6QLE - chains Q and U of the 11 polymer chains in the assembly; structure by electron microscopy, 3.55 A resolution.

Chain Q:
Protein: Inner kinetochore subunit OKP1
Source organism: Saccharomyces cerevisiae
Reference sequence: P53298 (CENPQ_YEAST); the author numbering skips numbers that UniProt does not, so the offset changes along the chain: 160-187 = UniProt 161-188; 189-220 = UniProt 189-220; 228-406 = UniProt 228-406
Chain sequence (261 residues; each row starts with the number of its first residue; note: 27 numbers in that range are skipped by the numbering (no residue carries them; nothing is unmodelled there); a row labelled like 227A-227F holds insertion residues (227A, then the next letters in order); X marks 15 residues of unknown identity (built as UNK)):
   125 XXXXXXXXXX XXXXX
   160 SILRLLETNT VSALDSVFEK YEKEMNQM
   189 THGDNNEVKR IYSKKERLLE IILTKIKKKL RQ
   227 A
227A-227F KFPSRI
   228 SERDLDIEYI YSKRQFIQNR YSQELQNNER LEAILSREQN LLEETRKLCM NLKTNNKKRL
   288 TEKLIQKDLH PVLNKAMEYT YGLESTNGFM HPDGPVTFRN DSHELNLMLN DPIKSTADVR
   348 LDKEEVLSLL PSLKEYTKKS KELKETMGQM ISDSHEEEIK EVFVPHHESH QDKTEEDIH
Disordered / not traced: 227A-227F, 304-319, 392-406
Curated features (UniProtKB/Swiss-Prot):
  - region: Met317 to Ile340 (CTF19-MCM21 binding motif)

Chain U:
Protein: Inner kinetochore subunit AME1
Source organism: Saccharomyces cerevisiae
Reference sequence: P38313 (CENPU_YEAST); numbering as in UniProt (aligned over 166-324)
Chain sequence (186 residues; numbered 130 to 324; 9 numbers in that range are skipped by the numbering (no residue carries them; nothing is unmodelled there); the number before each row is that of its first residue; X marks 27 residues of unknown identity (built as UNK)):
   130 XXXXXXXXXX XXXXXXXXXX XXXXXXX
   166 FRKLLYKLDL RLFQTISDQM TRDLKDILDI NVSNNELCYQ LKQVLARKED LNQQIISVRN
   226 EIQELKAGKD WHDLQNEQAK LNDKVKLNKR LNDLTSTLLG KYEGDRKIMS QDSEDDSIRD
   286 DSNILDIAHF VDLMDPYNGL LKKINKINEN LSNELQPSL
Disordered / not traced: 130, 267-276, 322-324

Chain Q / chain U interface:
Contacting residue pairs - 80 pairs, chain Q then chain U:
  Ile199(Q) with Leu173(U), hydrophobic
  Leu206(Q) with Leu177(U), hydrophobic
  Leu207(Q) with Thr180(U); Ile181(U); Gln184(U)
  Ile210(Q) with Ile181(U), hydrophobic
  Leu211(Q) with Ile181(U); Gln184(U)
  Lys215(Q) with Ile192(U)
  Ile234(Q) with Asp188(U); Ile192(U), hydrophobic
  Ile237(Q) with Ile195(U), hydrophobic; Asn196(U); Asn199(U)
  Arg241(Q) with Ser198(U); Asn199(U)
  Ile244(Q) with Leu202(U), hydrophobic; Cys203(U), hydrophobic; Leu206(U)
  Tyr248(Q) with Gln205(U), hydrogen bond; Leu206(U); Val209(U), hydrophobic
  Glu251(Q) with Val209(U); Leu210(U); Lys213(U), salt bridge
  Asn254(Q) with Lys213(U)
  Asn255(Q) with Val209(U), hydrogen bond (side chain-backbone); Arg212(U); Lys213(U); Leu216(U)
  Leu258(Q) with Leu216(U), hydrophobic; Asn217(U); Ile220(U)
  Glu259(Q) with Arg212(U), salt bridge; Leu216(U)
  Ile261(Q) with Ile220(U), hydrophobic
  Leu262(Q) with Leu216(U), hydrophobic; Gln219(U); Ile220(U), hydrophobic
  Glu265(Q) with Val223(U); Arg224(U), salt bridge; Ile227(U)
  Gln266(Q) with Val223(U)
  Leu269(Q) with Ile227(U), hydrophobic
  Thr272(Q) with Leu230(U); Lys231(U)
  Leu275(Q) with Trp236(U), hydrophobic
  Cys276(Q) with Trp236(U), hydrophobic; Leu239(U), hydrophobic
  Leu279(Q) with Leu239(U), hydrophobic; Gln243(U)
  Asn283(Q) with Leu239(U), hydrogen bond (side chain-backbone); Gln243(U); Leu246(U)
  Arg286(Q) with Asn247(U), hydrogen bond
  Leu287(Q) with Leu246(U)
  Lys294(Q) with Asn253(U), hydrogen bond (backbone-side chain); Asn257(U), hydrogen bond (backbone-side chain)
  Asp295(Q) with Asn253(U)
  Pro298(Q) with Leu256(U), hydrophobic
  Val299(Q) with Leu252(U), hydrophobic; Leu256(U), hydrophobic
  Ala303(Q) with Lys249(U)
  Asn337(Q) with Arg284(U), hydrogen bond
  Asp338(Q) with Arg284(U), hydrogen bond (backbone-side chain)
  Ile340(Q) with Arg284(U)
  Leu348(Q) with Ile283(U), hydrophobic
  Lys350(Q) with Ile283(U)
  Tyr363(Q) with Asn288(U), hydrogen bond
  Thr364(Q) with Ser282(U), hydrogen bond
  Leu370(Q) with Ile292(U), hydrophobic
  Met374(Q) with Asp291(U); Ile292(U), hydrophobic; Phe295(U), hydrophobic
  Met377(Q) with Phe295(U), hydrophobic; Met299(U), hydrophobic
  Ile378(Q) with His294(U); Leu298(U), hydrophobic
  Glu383(Q) with Leu298(U)
  Ile386(Q) with Leu305(U), hydrophobic
Other interface residues (no listed pair), chain Q (64 interface residues in all): Lys179, Lys203, Ile214, Tyr238, Lys240, Arg247, Leu252, Leu268, Lys280, Glu289, Lys290, Lys302, Val353, Leu354, Leu360, Lys361, Lys371, Ser381
Other interface residues (no listed pair), chain U (56 interface residues in all): Leu170, Tyr171, Met185, Gln240, Val250, Asp281, Ser287

Summary:
The interface between chain Q and chain U involves 64 residues on one side and 56 on the other; the contacts
include 10 hydrogen bonds and 3 salt bridges. Polar pairs include Glu251(Q)-Lys213(U), Glu259(Q)-Arg212(U) and
Glu265(Q)-Arg224(U).
Here chain Q is Inner kinetochore subunit OKP1 and chain U is Inner kinetochore subunit AME1, both from
Saccharomyces cerevisiae. Entry 6QLE (Structure of inner kinetochore CCAN complex) was determined by electron
microscopy (same publication as 6QLD and 6QLF).
